Entry 9CMB (X-ray diffraction, 2.15 A resolution); this record covers chains A and B of the 3 polymer chains in the assembly.

Chain A:
Name: Transcription factor PU.1
Source organism: Homo sapiens
Notes: fragment: ETS-Domain
UniProtKB: P17947 (SPI1_HUMAN); numbering as in UniProt (aligned over 165-270)
Chain sequence (106 residues; numbered 165 to 270; the number before each row is that of its first residue):
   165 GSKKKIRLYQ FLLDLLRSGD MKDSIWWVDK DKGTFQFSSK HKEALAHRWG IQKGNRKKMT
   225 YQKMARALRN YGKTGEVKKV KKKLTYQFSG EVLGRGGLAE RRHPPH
Disordered / not traced: 165-168, 260-270
UniProt features mapped onto this chain:
  - DNA-binding region: Ile-170 to Ser-253 (ETS)
  - binding site (DNA): Lys-217, Arg-230, Arg-233, Lys-243
  - natural variant: His-211 (H211P: In AGM10), Val-241 (V241G: In AGM10)

Chain B:
Molecule: 16-nt DNA strand
Sequence (16 nucleotides; numbered 1 to 16; the number before each row is that of its first residue):
     1 AATAAAAGGA AGTGGG

How chain A and chain B interact:
Residue-residue contacts (17; chain A residue first):
  Ser-203(A) with DA5(B), hydrogen bond to the phosphate
  Lys-206(A) with DA5(B), salt bridge to the phosphate
  Tyr-225(A) with DA6(B), hydrogen bond to the phosphate
  Gln-226(A) with DA6(B), hydrogen bond to the base; DA7(B), base contact
  Arg-230(A) with DG8(B), hydrogen bond to the base; DG9(B), hydrogen bond to the base; DA10(B), base contact
  Arg-233(A) with DA7(B), hydrogen bond to the base; DG8(B), hydrogen bond to the base
  Lys-243(A) with DA6(B), salt bridge to the phosphate; DA7(B), phosphate contact
  Lys-246(A) with DA6(B), phosphate contact
  Lys-247(A) with DA6(B), phosphate contact
  Leu-248(A) with DA5(B), phosphate contact; DA6(B), hydrogen bond to the phosphate
  Tyr-250(A) with DA6(B), phosphate contact
Other interface residues (no listed pair), chain A (12 interface residues in all): Lys-245
Other interface residues (no listed pair), chain B (7 interface residues in all): DA4

Summary:
The interface between chain A and chain B involves 12 residues on one side and 7 on the other; the contacts
include 8 hydrogen bonds and 2 salt bridges. Polar contacts include Gln-226(A)/DA6(B), Arg-230(A)/DG8(B) and
Arg-230(A)/DG9(B).
Chain A is Transcription factor PU.1 (Homo sapiens) and chain B is a 16-nt DNA strand; the structure, Human
PU.1 ETS Domain (165-270) bound to d(AATAAAAGGAAGTGGG), was determined by X-ray diffraction.
